3ITK - chains C and D of the 6 polymer chains in the assembly; structure by X-ray diffraction, 2.40 A resolution.

== Chain C (and D) ==
Protein: UDP-glucose 6-dehydrogenase
Source organism: Homo sapiens
Notes: EC 1.1.1.22; chain D of this document is another copy of the same molecule, construct and numbering; everything in this record applies to it too
UniProt: O60701 (UGDH_HUMAN); numbering as in UniProt (aligned over 1-466)
Amino-acid sequence (467 residues; row label = number of the first residue in the row; numbering starts at 0):
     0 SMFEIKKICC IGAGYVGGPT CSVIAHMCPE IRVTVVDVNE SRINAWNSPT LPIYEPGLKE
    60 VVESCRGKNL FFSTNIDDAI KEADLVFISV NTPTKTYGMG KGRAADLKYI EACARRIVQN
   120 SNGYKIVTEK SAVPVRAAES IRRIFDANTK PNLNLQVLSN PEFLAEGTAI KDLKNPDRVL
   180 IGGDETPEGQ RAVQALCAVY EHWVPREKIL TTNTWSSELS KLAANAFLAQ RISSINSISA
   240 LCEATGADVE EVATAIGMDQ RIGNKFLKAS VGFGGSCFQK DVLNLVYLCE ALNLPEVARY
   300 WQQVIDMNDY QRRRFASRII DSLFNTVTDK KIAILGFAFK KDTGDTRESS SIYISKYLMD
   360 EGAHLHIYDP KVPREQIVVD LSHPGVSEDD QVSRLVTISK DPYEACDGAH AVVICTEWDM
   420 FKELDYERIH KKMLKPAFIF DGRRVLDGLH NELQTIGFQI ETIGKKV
Differences from the reference sequence: expression tag (0); engineered mutation Ala131 (Thr in O60701)
What the authors report for this chain:
  - mutagenesis - C276A, C276S (>=10,000-fold): decreased catalytic activity
  - catalytic residues: Glu161, Lys220, Asn224, Asp280 (proposed by the authors, not directly observed)
  - mutagenesis - C276A (1.6 +/- 0.3 mum): unchanged binding to NAD+

== Chain C / chain D interface ==
Pairs across the interface - 112 pairs, chain C then chain D:
  Asp176(C) with Met257(D); Asp258(D); Gln259(D), hydrogen bond (side chain-backbone)
  Arg177(C) with Ala254(D), hydrogen bond (side chain-backbone); Met257(D); Asp258(D)
  Glu206(C) with Met257(D)
  Leu209(C) with Thr253(D); Ala254(D)
  Thr211(C) with Glu250(D)
  Asn212(C) with Gly245(D), hydrogen bond (side chain-backbone); Ala246(D); Glu250(D), hydrogen bond (backbone-side chain)
  Trp214(C) with Thr244(D); Gly245(D); Ala246(D)
  Ser215(C) with Ala246(D); Asp247(D), hydrogen bond (side chain-backbone); Glu250(D), hydrogen bond; Val251(D)
  Leu218(C) with Cys241(D), hydrophobic
  Ser219(C) with Val251(D); Ala254(D)
  Ala222(C) with Ile255(D), hydrophobic
  Ala223(C) with Ile261(D)
  Phe226(C) with Ser233(D); Ile234(D); Ile255(D), hydrophobic; Leu266(D), hydrophobic
  Leu227(C) with Arg260(D); Ile261(D), hydrophobic
  Gln229(C) with Gln229(D); Ser233(D), hydrogen bond; Tyr299(D), hydrogen bond (backbone-side chain)
  Arg230(C) with Arg230(D)
  Ser232(C) with Tyr299(D)
  Ser233(C) with Phe226(D); Gln229(D), hydrogen bond; Tyr299(D), hydrogen bond; Trp300(D)
  Ile234(C) with Phe226(D)
  Ser236(C) with Val296(D); Trp300(D), hydrogen bond
  Ala239(C) with Leu293(D); Val296(D), hydrophobic
  Leu240(C) with Leu218(D), hydrophobic; Leu284(D), hydrophobic; Leu291(D), hydrophobic; Leu293(D), hydrophobic
  Cys241(C) with Leu218(D), hydrophobic
  Thr244(C) with Trp214(D); Leu291(D)
  Gly245(C) with Asn212(D), hydrogen bond (backbone-side chain)
  Ala246(C) with Trp214(D); Ser215(D); Leu218(D), hydrophobic
  Asp247(C) with Ser215(D), hydrogen bond (backbone-side chain)
  Glu250(C) with Thr211(D); Asn212(D), hydrogen bond (side chain-backbone); Ser215(D), hydrogen bond
  Val251(C) with Ser215(D); Ser219(D)
  Thr253(C) with Leu209(D)
  Ala254(C) with Arg177(D), hydrogen bond (backbone-side chain); Leu209(D), hydrophobic; Ser219(D)
  Ile255(C) with Arg177(D); Ala222(D), hydrophobic; Phe226(D), hydrophobic
  Met257(C) with Asp176(D); Arg177(D); Glu206(D)
  Asp258(C) with Asp176(D); Arg177(D), salt bridge
  Gln259(C) with Asp176(D), hydrogen bond (backbone-side chain)
  Arg260(C) with Leu227(D); Arg230(D); Lys264(D); Phe265(D)
  Ile261(C) with Ala223(D); Leu227(D), hydrophobic
  Lys264(C) with Arg260(D)
  Phe265(C) with Arg260(D)
  Leu266(C) with Phe226(D), hydrophobic
  Leu284(C) with Leu240(D), hydrophobic
  Cys288(C) with Leu240(D), hydrophobic
  Leu291(C) with Leu240(D), hydrophobic; Thr244(D)
  Leu293(C) with Leu240(D), hydrophobic; Tyr309(D)
  Glu295(C) with Met306(D); Tyr309(D)
  Val296(C) with Ser236(D); Ala239(D), hydrophobic; Met306(D), hydrophobic
  Arg298(C) with Gln302(D)
  Tyr299(C) with Gln229(D), hydrogen bond (side chain-backbone); Ser232(D); Ser233(D), hydrogen bond; Ser236(D); Gln302(D); Met306(D), hydrophobic
  Trp300(C) with Ser233(D); Ser236(D), hydrogen bond
  Gln302(C) with Arg298(D); Tyr299(D); Gln302(D)
  Met306(C) with Glu295(D); Val296(D), hydrophobic; Tyr299(D), hydrophobic
  Tyr309(C) with Leu293(D); Glu295(D)
Other interface residues (no listed pair), chain C (59 interface residues in all): Val134, Leu179, Lys207, Ile237, Ala243, Leu287, Val303
Other interface residues (no listed pair), chain D (60 interface residues in all): Val134, Arg135, Leu179, Lys207, Ile237, Ala243, Leu287, Cys288, Val303

== Overview ==
59 residues of chain C and 60 residues of chain D are in contact; the contacts include 20 hydrogen bonds and 1
salt bridge. Polar contacts include Asp258(C)-Arg177(D), Asp176(C)-Gln259(D) and Arg177(C)-Ala254(D). The
paper reports catalytic residues Glu161(C), Lys220(C) and Asn224(C) among others; C276A and C276S of chain C
reduce catalytic activity.
Chain C and chain D are both UDP-glucose 6-dehydrogenase (Homo sapiens); the structure, Crystal structure of
human UDP-glucose dehydrogenase Thr131Ala, apo form, was determined by X-ray diffraction together with 2QG4
and 2Q3E from the same study.
